Entry 4PK3 (X-ray diffraction, 1.35 A resolution); this record covers chains A and B.

== Chain A ==
Name: Alpha-tubulin N-acetyltransferase 1
From: Homo sapiens
Notes: EC 2.3.1.108
UniProt: Q5SQI0 (ATAT_HUMAN); residue numbers follow UniProt; this construct covers 1-196
Sequence (198 residues; numbered -1 to 196; the number before each row is that of its first residue; numbers below 1 keep their minus sign (Phe-1 is residue -1)):
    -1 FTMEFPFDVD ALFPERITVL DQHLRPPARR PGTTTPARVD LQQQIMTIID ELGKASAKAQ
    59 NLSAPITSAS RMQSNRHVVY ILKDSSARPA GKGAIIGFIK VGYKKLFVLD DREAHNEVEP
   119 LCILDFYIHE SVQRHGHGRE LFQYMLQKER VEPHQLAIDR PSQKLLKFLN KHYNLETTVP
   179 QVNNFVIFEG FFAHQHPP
Disordered / not traced: 27-36
Sequence notes: expression tag (-1 to 0)
Swiss-Prot annotation at these positions:
  - binding site (acetyl-CoA): Ser160 to Lys169
  - site: Gln58 (Crucial for catalytic activity)
  - modified residue (N6-acetyllysine): Lys56, Lys146
  - mutagenesis: Gln58 (Q58A: Loss of acetyltransferase activity), Ser61 (S61A: No effect on catalytic activity), Ile64 (I64A: Strong reduction in acetyltransferase activity), Arg69 (R69A: Strong reduction in acetyltransferase activity), Lys102 (K102A: Strong reduction in acetyltransferase activity), Phe105 (F105A: Reduced activity), Val106 (V106A: Reduced activity), Leu107 (L107A: Reduced activity), Asp108 (D108A: Reduced activity), Asp109 (D109A: Slight increase in activity; D109R: Marginal increase in activity), Glu111 (E111A: 2-fold increase in activity; E111R: No effect on catalytic activity), Glu115 (E115A: Reduced activity), 6 further mutagenesis entries in UniProt
Ligand contacts: coenzyme A (COA): Ala57, Gln58, Phe124, Tyr125, Ile126, Gln131, Arg132, His133, Gly134, His135, Gly136, Arg137, Arg158, Pro159, Ser160, Lys162, Leu163, Lys165, Phe166, Lys169, His170
What the authors report for this chain:
  - catalytic residues: Asp157 (proposed by the authors, not directly observed)
  - mutagenesis - Q58E: abolished catalytic activity
  - mutagenesis - I47A/D48A, K52A/S54A: decreased catalytic activity on microtubules
  - mutagenesis - F105A: decreased catalytic activity on tubulin and microtubules

== Chain B ==
Name: Acetyl-ser-asp-(n-acetyl-lys)-thr-NH2 peptide
Sequence (6 residues; numbered 1 to 6; the number before each row is that of its first residue):
     1 XSDKTX
Modified positions: ACE (acetyl group) at position 1; Lys4 (N(6)-acetyllysine; ALY); NH2 (amino group) at position 6
Covalently attached groups: coenzyme A (COA) linked to Lys4

== How chain A and chain B interact ==
Residue-residue contacts - 18 pairs, chain A then chain B:
  Gln58(A) with Lys4(B)
  Ile64(A) with Asp3(B); Lys4(B)
  Lys102(A) with ACE_1(B), hydrogen bond (side chain-backbone)
  Leu122(A) with Lys4(B)
  Asp123(A) with Lys4(B)
  Phe124(A) with Lys4(B)
  Asp157(A) with Ser2(B), hydrogen bond; Asp3(B), hydrogen bond (side chain-backbone); Lys4(B), hydrogen bond (side chain-backbone)
  Arg158(A) with Lys4(B)
  Leu163(A) with Lys4(B)
  Asn181(A) with Ser2(B)
  Asn182(A) with Ser2(B), hydrogen bond; Lys4(B), hydrogen bond (side chain-backbone); Thr5(B)
  Phe183(A) with ACE_1(B); Ser2(B)
Other interface residues (no listed pair), chain A (17 interface residues in all): Leu60, Arg69, His75, Ile156, Pro159
Interface features reported in the paper:
  - interface residues, chain A: Asp157(A)

== Summary ==
Chain A and chain B form an interface of 17 and 5 residues respectively; the contacts include 6 hydrogen
bonds. Polar contacts include Lys102(A)-ACE_1(B), Asp157(A)-Ser2(B) and Asp157(A)-Asp3(B). Bound to chain A:
coenzyme A. From the paper: the catalytic residue Asp157(A); I47A/D48A and K52A/S54A of chain A reduce
catalytic activity on microtubules; 4 substitutions were tested in all.
Here chain A is Alpha-tubulin N-acetyltransferase 1 (Homo sapiens) and chain B is
Acetyl-ser-asp-(n-acetyl-lys)-thr-NH2 peptide. Entry 4PK3 (tubulin acetyltransferase complex with bisubstrate
analog) was determined by X-ray diffraction together with 4PK2 from the same study.
